9NLX - chains G and A of the 6 polymer chains in the assembly; structure by electron microscopy, 3.20 A resolution.

# Chain G
Molecule: 147-nt RNA strand
Organism: Salmonella enterica
Sequence (147 nucleotides; each row starts with the number of its first residue):
     1 AUUCUCUCAU AGGGAUAACG GUGUGGCCUU CUACCUGUUA GAAAUAAUGG GUCUUCAGUU
    61 GUAAUUCGUU GCAACUGACG GGGGGGUGGU GUCAAAGCCG UUUCAACCAA GUGGUAACUU
   121 ACUUUUACUU GGGUUUAUAC CGUGGAA
From the paper describing this entry:
  - self-association interface (contacts with another copy of this molecule); pairs are residue here / residue on that copy: C93/G113
  - specificity-determining residues: U123 to U126

# Chain A
Molecule: RNA-dependent DNA polymerase
Organism: Salmonella enterica
UniProtKB: A0A6D0I497 (A0A6D0I497_ECOLX); residues 1-499 here = UniProt positions 1-499
Amino-acid sequence (499 residues; row label = number of the first residue in the row):
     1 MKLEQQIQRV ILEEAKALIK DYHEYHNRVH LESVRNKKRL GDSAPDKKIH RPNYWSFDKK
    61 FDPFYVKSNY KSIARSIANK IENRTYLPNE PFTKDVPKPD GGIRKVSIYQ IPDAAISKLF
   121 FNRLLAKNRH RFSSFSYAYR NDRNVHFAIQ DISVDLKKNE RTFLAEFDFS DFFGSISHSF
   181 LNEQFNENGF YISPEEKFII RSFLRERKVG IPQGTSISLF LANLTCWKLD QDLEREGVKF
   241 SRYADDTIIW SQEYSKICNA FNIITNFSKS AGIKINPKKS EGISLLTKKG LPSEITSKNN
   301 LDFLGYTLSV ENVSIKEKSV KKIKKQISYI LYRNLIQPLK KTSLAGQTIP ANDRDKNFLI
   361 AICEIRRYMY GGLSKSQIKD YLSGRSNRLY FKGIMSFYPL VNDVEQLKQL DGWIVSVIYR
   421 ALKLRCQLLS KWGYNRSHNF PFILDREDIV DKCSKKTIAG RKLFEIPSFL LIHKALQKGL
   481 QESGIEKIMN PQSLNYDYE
Unresolved in the structure: 135-142, 490-499
From the paper describing this entry:
  - mutagenesis - Y496F/Y498F: decreased catalytic activity
  - catalytic residues: Tyr-496, Tyr-498

# How chain G and chain A interact
Residue-residue contacts (94):
  U2(G) / Arg-51(A)  base contact
  U2(G) / Phe-64(A)  stacking on the base
  U3(G) / Lys-67(A)  salt bridge to the phosphate
  A9(G) / Ser-72(A)  base contact
  U10(G) / Lys-60(A)  hydrogen bond to the base
  U10(G) / Ile-73(A)  sugar contact
  U10(G) / Ser-76(A)  hydrogen bond to the phosphate
  U10(G) / Ile-77(A)  base contact
  U10(G) / Asn-89(A)  base contact
  A11(G) / Tyr-65(A)  hydrogen bond to the phosphate
  A11(G) / Asn-69(A)  hydrogen bond to the base
  A11(G) / Ser-72(A)  hydrogen bond to the base
  G20(G) / His-23(A)  hydrogen bond to the sugar
  G20(G) / His-26(A)  base contact
  G21(G) / Asn-27(A)  hydrogen bond to the sugar
  U22(G) / Asn-27(A)  hydrogen bond to the sugar
  C31(G) / Ser-386(A)  base contact
  C31(G) / Asn-387(A)  hydrogen bond to the sugar
  C31(G) / Arg-388(A)  hydrogen bond to the base
  U32(G) / Arg-385(A)  sugar contact
  U32(G) / Ser-386(A)  base contact
  A33(G) / Arg-385(A)  hydrogen bond to the base
  C53(G) / Arg-385(A)  hydrogen bond to the base
  U54(G) / Lys-379(A)  hydrogen bond to the sugar
  U54(G) / Asp-380(A)  hydrogen bond to the base
  U54(G) / Ser-383(A)  hydrogen bond to the base
  U54(G) / Arg-385(A)  hydrogen bond to the base
  U55(G) / Lys-474(A)  base contact
  G80(G) / Lys-375(A)  hydrogen bond to the base
  G80(G) / Asp-411(A)  base contact
  G80(G) / Gly-412(A)  phosphate contact
  G80(G) / Val-415(A)  base contact
  G80(G) / Val-450(A)  base contact
  G80(G) / Ile-466(A)  base contact
  G80(G) / Pro-467(A)  hydrogen bond to the base
  G80(G) / Ser-468(A)  base contact
  G81(G) / Gln-409(A)  sugar contact
  G81(G) / Gly-412(A)  base contact
  G81(G) / Trp-413(A)  base contact
  G81(G) / Ser-416(A)  hydrogen bond to the base
  G81(G) / Arg-420(A)  hydrogen bond to the base
  G81(G) / Arg-446(A)  salt bridge to the phosphate
  G82(G) / Arg-420(A)  base contact
  A105(G) / Arg-420(A)  base contact
  A105(G) / Lys-423(A)  salt bridge to the phosphate
  A105(G) / Gln-427(A)  phosphate contact
  A106(G) / Tyr-332(A)  base contact
  A106(G) / Ile-336(A)  sugar contact
  A106(G) / Val-417(A)  sugar contact
  A106(G) / Arg-420(A)  phosphate contact
  A106(G) / Leu-424(A)  sugar contact
  C107(G) / Ser-328(A)  sugar contact
  C107(G) / Trp-413(A)  phosphate contact
  C107(G) / Arg-420(A)  salt bridge to the phosphate
  C108(G) / Lys-321(A)  sugar contact
  C108(G) / Trp-413(A)  phosphate contact
  A117(G) / Lys-340(A)  salt bridge to the phosphate
  C118(G) / Lys-325(A)  hydrogen bond to the base
  C118(G) / Tyr-329(A)  base contact
  C118(G) / Tyr-332(A)  hydrogen bond to the phosphate
  C118(G) / Gln-337(A)  phosphate contact
  U119(G) / Lys-325(A)  base contact
  U119(G) / Tyr-329(A)  stacking on the base
  U119(G) / Arg-333(A)  sugar contact
  U119(G) / Gln-337(A)  hydrogen bond to the phosphate
  U120(G) / Tyr-25(A)  hydrogen bond to the base
  U120(G) / Val-29(A)  base contact
  U120(G) / Lys-47(A)  base contact
  U120(G) / Lys-48(A)  hydrogen bond to the base
  U120(G) / His-50(A)  base contact
  U124(G) / Asp-100(A)  phosphate contact
  U125(G) / Tyr-243(A)  hydrogen bond to the sugar
  U125(G) / Gly-305(A)  base contact
  U125(G) / Ser-319(A)  hydrogen bond to the base
  U125(G) / Tyr-398(A)  base contact
  U126(G) / Lys-318(A)  hydrogen bond to the base
  U126(G) / Lys-322(A)  base contact
  A127(G) / Phe-397(A)  stacking on the base
  A127(G) / Tyr-398(A)  base contact
  C128(G) / Lys-392(A)  hydrogen bond to the base
  C128(G) / Gly-393(A)  base contact
  C128(G) / Ile-394(A)  base contact
  C128(G) / Phe-397(A)  base contact
  U129(G) / Arg-367(A)  hydrogen bond to the sugar
  U129(G) / Gly-371(A)  base contact
  U129(G) / Lys-392(A)  sugar contact
  U130(G) / Arg-367(A)  base contact
  U130(G) / Gly-371(A)  base contact
  U130(G) / Tyr-390(A)  hydrogen bond to the sugar
  C140(G) / His-30(A)  sugar contact
  C141(G) / His-26(A)  hydrogen bond to the sugar
  C141(G) / Asn-27(A)  sugar contact
  C141(G) / His-30(A)  sugar contact
  G142(G) / His-26(A)  sugar contact
Also at the interface, not in a pair above, chain G (42 interface residues in all): U7, G23, G51, U52, C79, C104, C122
Also at the interface, not in a pair above, chain A (82 interface residues in all): Ile-19, Tyr-22, Leu-31, Ser-68, Tyr-86, Gly-101, Leu-304, Lys-316, Gln-326, Lys-408, Ala-421, Thr-457, Lys-462, Leu-470

# Summary
42 residues of chain G and 82 residues of chain A are in contact; the contacts include 32 hydrogen bonds, 5
salt bridges and 3 aromatic stacking contacts. Polar pairs include U10(G)/Lys-60(A), A11(G)/Asn-69(A) and
A11(G)/Ser-72(A). The paper reports catalytic residues Tyr-496(A) and Tyr-498(A); Y496F/Y498F of chain A
reduce catalytic activity.
Chain G is a 147-nt RNA strand and chain A is RNA-dependent DNA polymerase, both from Salmonella enterica; the
structure, Cryo-EM structure of the trimeric SenDRT9 RT-ncRNA complex (GST fusion), was determined by electron
microscopy (same publication as 9NLV).
